Entry 1KB9 (X-ray diffraction, 2.30 A resolution); this record covers chains D and H of the 11 polymer chains in the assembly.

== Chain D ==
Protein: Cytochrome C1, heme protein
Source organism: Saccharomyces cerevisiae
UniProtKB: P07143 (CY1_YEAST); residues 62-307 here = UniProt positions 62-307
Sequence (246 residues; numbered 62 to 307; the number before each row is that of its first residue):
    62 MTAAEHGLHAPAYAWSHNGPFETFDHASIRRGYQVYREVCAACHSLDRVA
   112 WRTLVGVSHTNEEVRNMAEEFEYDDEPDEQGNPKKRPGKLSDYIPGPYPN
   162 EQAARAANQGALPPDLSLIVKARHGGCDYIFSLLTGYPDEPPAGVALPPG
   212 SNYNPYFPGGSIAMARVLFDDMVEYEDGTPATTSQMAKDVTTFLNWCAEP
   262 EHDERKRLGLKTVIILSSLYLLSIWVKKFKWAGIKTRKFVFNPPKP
UniProt features mapped onto this chain:
  - binding site (heme c): C101, C104, H105, M225
  - mutagenesis: R166 (R166G: Abolishes catalytic activity), K272 (K272A: Loss of RIP1 from the bc1 complex), K288 (K288L: Loss of CYT1 and COB from the bc1 complex; when associated with L-289 and L-296), K289 (K289L: Loss of CYT1 and COB from the bc1 complex; when associated with L-288 and L-296), K296 (K296L: Loss of CYT1 and COB from the bc1 complex; when associated with L-288 and L-289)
Bound ions: heme Fe: H105, M225
Small-molecule neighbours:
  - heme (HEM): V96, V100, C101, C104, H105, N169, A172, L173, P174, P175, L177, I180, R184, Y190, I191, L194, L195, F218, I223, A224, M225, V228, L229, V251, L255
  - 1,2-diacyl-sn-glycero-3-phosphoinositol (PIE): L269, K272, T273, I276, L277
From the paper describing this entry:
  - binding site for 1,2-diacyl-sn-glycero-3-phosphoinositol: K272
  - mutagenesis - K272A, K288A, K288L, K289A, K289L, K289L/K296L, K296A, K296L: unchanged catalytic activity
  - binding site for cardiolipin: Y281, K288, K289
  - mutagenesis - K289L/K296L: decreased growth
  - mutagenesis - K288L/K289L, K288L/K289L/K296L, K289L/K296L: decreased expression
  - mutagenesis - K272A: decreased catalytic activity on QCR is isolated from this mutant
  - mutagenesis - K272A: decreased stability with Ubiquinol-cytochrome C reductase iron-sulfur subunit

== Chain H ==
Protein: Ubiquinol-cytochrome C reductase complex ubiquinone-binding protein qp-C
Source organism: Saccharomyces cerevisiae
Notes: EC 1.10.2.2
UniProtKB: P08525 (UCRQ_YEAST); numbering as in UniProt (aligned over 2-94)
Sequence (93 residues; each row starts with the number of its first residue):
     2 GPPSGKTYMGWWGHMGGPKQKGITSYAVSPYAQKPLQGIFHNAVFNSFRR
    52 FKSQFLYVLIPAGIYWYWWKNGNEYNEFLYSKAGREELERVNV

== Interface between chain D and chain H ==
Residue-residue contacts (31; chain D residue first):
  M62(D) - N77(H)
  M62(D) - Y81(H)
  T63(D) - Y81(H)
  W286(D) - L37(H)
  K289(D) - L37(H)
  K289(D) - I40(H)
  F290(D) - P31(H)
  F290(D) - L37(H)
  A293(D) - P31(H)  hydrophobic
  A293(D) - Q34(H)  hydrogen bond (backbone-side chain)
  G294(D) - A28(H)
  G294(D) - V29(H)
  G294(D) - P31(H)
  G294(D) - Q34(H)
  T297(D) - Q34(H)  hydrogen bond
  R298(D) - Y27(H)
  K299(D) - S26(H)
  K299(D) - Y27(H)  hydrogen bond (backbone-backbone)
  F300(D) - I24(H)  hydrophobic
  F300(D) - T25(H)
  F300(D) - S26(H)
  V301(D) - G23(H)
  V301(D) - I24(H)
  V301(D) - T25(H)  hydrogen bond (backbone-backbone)
  V301(D) - Y27(H)  hydrophobic
  F302(D) - K22(H)
  F302(D) - G23(H)
  F302(D) - I24(H)  hydrophobic
  N303(D) - G23(H)  hydrogen bond (backbone-backbone)
  P305(D) - K22(H)
  P305(D) - G23(H)
Interface residues without a listed pair, chain H (15 interface residues in all): Y32

== In short ==
The chain D/chain H interface involves 15 residues from each chain; the contacts include 5 hydrogen bonds.
Polar pairs include A293(D)-Q34(H), T297(D)-Q34(H) and K299(D)-Y27(H). The paper reports a binding site for
cardiolipin at Y281(D), K288(D) and K289(D); K288L/K289L, K288L/K289L/K296L and K289L/K296L of chain D reduce
expression; 10 substitutions were tested in all.
Chain D is Cytochrome C1, heme protein and chain H is Ubiquinol-cytochrome C reductase complex
ubiquinone-binding protein qp-C, both from Saccharomyces cerevisiae; the structure, Yeast cytochrome BC1
complex, was determined by X-ray diffraction.
